Entry 6UK2 (X-ray diffraction, 3.14 A resolution); this record covers chains A and C of the 3 polymer chains in the assembly.

# Chain A
Molecule: MHC class I antigen
Organism: Homo sapiens
Reference sequence: U5YJP1 (U5YJP1_HUMAN); residues 1-275 here correspond to UniProt positions 25-299 (UniProt number = residue number + 24)
Chain sequence (276 residues; each row starts with the number of its first residue; numbering starts at 0):
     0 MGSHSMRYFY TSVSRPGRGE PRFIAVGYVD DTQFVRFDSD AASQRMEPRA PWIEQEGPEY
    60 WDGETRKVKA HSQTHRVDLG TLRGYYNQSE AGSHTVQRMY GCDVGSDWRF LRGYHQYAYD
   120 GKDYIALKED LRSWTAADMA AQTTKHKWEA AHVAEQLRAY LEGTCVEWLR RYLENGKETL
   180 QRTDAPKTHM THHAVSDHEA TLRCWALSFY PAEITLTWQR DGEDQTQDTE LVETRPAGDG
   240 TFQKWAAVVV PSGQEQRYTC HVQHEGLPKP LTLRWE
Not modelled in the structure: 0
Construct notes: initiating methionine (0)
Cystine bridges: Cys101-Cys164, Cys203-Cys259

# Chain C
Molecule: Protein-cysteine N-palmitoyltransferase HHAT
Notes: EC 2.3.1.-; fragment: Neoantigen peptide
Reference sequence: Q5VTY9 (HHAT_HUMAN); residues 1-9 here correspond to UniProt positions 68-76 (UniProt number = residue number + 67)
Chain sequence (9 residues; row label = number of the first residue in the row):
     1 KQWLVWLLL

# Interface between chain A and chain C
Residue-residue contacts - 39 pairs, chain A then chain C:
  Tyr7(A) with Lys1(C), hydrogen bond (side chain-backbone); Gln2(C)
  Tyr9(A) with Gln2(C), hydrogen bond
  Tyr59(A) with Lys1(C)
  Glu63(A) with Lys1(C); Gln2(C), hydrogen bond (backbone-side chain)
  Lys66(A) with Gln2(C), hydrogen bond (side chain-backbone); Leu4(C)
  Val67(A) with Gln2(C)
  Ala69(A) with Trp6(C)
  His70(A) with Trp3(C), hydrogen bond (side chain-backbone); Val5(C)
  Thr73(A) with Leu7(C), hydrogen bond (side chain-backbone); Leu8(C)
  Val76(A) with Leu8(C), hydrophobic
  Asp77(A) with Leu7(C); Leu8(C); Leu9(C), hydrogen bond (side chain-backbone)
  Thr80(A) with Leu9(C)
  Leu81(A) with Leu9(C), hydrophobic
  Tyr84(A) with Leu9(C), hydrogen bond (side chain-backbone)
  Arg97(A) with Trp3(C); Leu7(C)
  Tyr99(A) with Gln2(C); Trp3(C), hydrogen bond (side chain-backbone)
  His114(A) with Leu7(C)
  Tyr116(A) with Leu7(C)
  Thr143(A) with Leu9(C), hydrogen bond (side chain-backbone)
  Lys146(A) with Leu9(C), hydrogen bond (side chain-backbone)
  Trp147(A) with Leu7(C), hydrophobic; Leu8(C), hydrogen bond (side chain-backbone); Leu9(C), hydrophobic
  Val152(A) with Leu7(C), hydrophobic
  Leu156(A) with Trp3(C), hydrophobic
  Tyr159(A) with Lys1(C), hydrogen bond (side chain-backbone); Gln2(C); Trp3(C)
  Trp167(A) with Lys1(C)
  Tyr171(A) with Lys1(C), hydrogen bond (side chain-backbone)
Other interface residues (no listed pair), chain A (30 interface residues in all): Met5, Met45, Gln155, Thr163

# Overview
The interface between chain A and chain C involves 30 residues on one side and 9 on the other; the contacts
include 14 hydrogen bonds. Among the polar pairs are Tyr7(A)-Lys1(C), Tyr9(A)-Gln2(C) and Glu63(A)-Gln2(C).
Here chain A is MHC class I antigen (Homo sapiens) and chain C is Protein-cysteine N-palmitoyltransferase
HHAT. Entry 6UK2 (Complex of T cell Receptor with HHAT Wild Type Peptide KQWLVWLLL Presented by HLA-A206) was
determined by X-ray diffraction (same publication as 6UJO, 6UJQ and 6UK4).
